PDB entry 6OGZ | electron microscopy, 3.60 A resolution | chains I and K of the 13 polymer chains in the assembly

Chain I (and K):
Molecule: Inner capsid protein VP2
Source organism: Rotavirus A
Notes: chain K of this document is another copy of the same molecule, construct and numbering; everything in this record applies to it too
UniProtKB: G0YZK0 (G0YZK0_9REOV); residues 1-887 here = UniProt positions 1-887
Amino-acid sequence (887 residues; numbered 1 to 887; the number before each row is that of its first residue):
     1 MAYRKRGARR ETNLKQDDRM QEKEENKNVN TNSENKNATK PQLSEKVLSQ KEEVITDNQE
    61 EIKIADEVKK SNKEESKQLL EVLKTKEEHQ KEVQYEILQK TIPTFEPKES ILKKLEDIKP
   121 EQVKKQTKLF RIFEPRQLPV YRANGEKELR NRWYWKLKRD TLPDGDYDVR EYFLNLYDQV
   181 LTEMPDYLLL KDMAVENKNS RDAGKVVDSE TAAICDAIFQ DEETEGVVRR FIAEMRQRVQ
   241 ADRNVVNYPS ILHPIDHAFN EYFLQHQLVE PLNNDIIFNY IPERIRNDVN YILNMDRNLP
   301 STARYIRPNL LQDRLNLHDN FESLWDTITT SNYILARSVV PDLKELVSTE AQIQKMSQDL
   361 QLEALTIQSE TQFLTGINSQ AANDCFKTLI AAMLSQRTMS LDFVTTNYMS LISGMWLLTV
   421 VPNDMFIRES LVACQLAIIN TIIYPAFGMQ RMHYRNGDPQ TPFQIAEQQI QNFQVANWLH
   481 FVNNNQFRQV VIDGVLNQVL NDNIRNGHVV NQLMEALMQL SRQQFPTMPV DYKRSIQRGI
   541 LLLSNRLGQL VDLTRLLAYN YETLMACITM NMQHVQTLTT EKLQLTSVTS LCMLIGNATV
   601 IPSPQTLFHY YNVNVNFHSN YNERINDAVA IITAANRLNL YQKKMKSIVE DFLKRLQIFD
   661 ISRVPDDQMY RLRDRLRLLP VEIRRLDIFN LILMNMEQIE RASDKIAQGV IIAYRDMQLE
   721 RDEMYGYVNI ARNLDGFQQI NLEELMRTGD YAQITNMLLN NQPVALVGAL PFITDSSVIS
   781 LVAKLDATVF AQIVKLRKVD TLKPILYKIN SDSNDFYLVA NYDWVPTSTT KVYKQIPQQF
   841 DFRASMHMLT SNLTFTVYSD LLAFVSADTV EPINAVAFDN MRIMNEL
Not modelled in the structure: 1-106

How chain I and chain K interact:
Residue-residue contacts (32; chain I residue first):
  Leu365(I) with Glu363(K); Ala364(K), hydrogen bond (backbone-backbone); Leu365(K), hydrophobic
  Thr366(I) with Leu362(K); Glu363(K)
  Ile367(I) with Ser357(K); Gln358(K); Gln361(K); Leu362(K), hydrogen bond (backbone-backbone)
  Ser369(I) with Gln361(K)
  Gln372(I) with Gln358(K)
  Thr406(I) with Gln358(K), hydrogen bond
  Tyr408(I) with Asp359(K)
  Gly448(I) with Arg522(K)
  Gln450(I) with Leu547(K)
  Arg451(I) with Ser544(K); Asn545(K), hydrogen bond (side chain-backbone)
  His453(I) with Leu547(K); Val551(K); Glu886(K), salt bridge
  Tyr454(I) with Glu886(K); Leu887(K), hydrogen bond (backbone-backbone)
  Arg455(I) with Met881(K); Asn885(K)
  Asn456(I) with Asn885(K), hydrogen bond (backbone-backbone)
  Thr527(I) with Arg522(K); Gln537(K), hydrogen bond (backbone-side chain)
  Met528(I) with Leu541(K), hydrophobic
  Pro529(I) with Leu541(K)
  Asp531(I) with Gln361(K); Arg534(K); Arg538(K), salt bridge
Also at the interface, not in a pair above, chain I (21 interface residues in all): Gln368, Leu436, Pro526
Also at the interface, not in a pair above, chain K (27 interface residues in all): Lys355, Asn511, Glu515, Met518, Ser521, Gly548

Summary:
The interface between chain I and chain K involves 21 residues on one side and 27 on the other, with 7
hydrogen bonds and 2 salt bridges. Polar pairs include His453(I)-Glu886(K), Asp531(I)-Arg538(K) and
Thr406(I)-Gln358(K).
Chain I and chain K are both Inner capsid protein VP2 (Rotavirus A); the structure, In situ structure of
Rotavirus RNA-dependent RNA polymerase at transcript-elongated state, was determined by electron microscopy
together with 6OGY from the same study.
